PDB entry 7TKB | electron microscopy, 6.30 A resolution (low resolution: residue-level contacts below are approximate; hydrogen-bond / salt-bridge calls are withheld) | chains G and H of the 27 polymer chains in the assembly

Chain G:
Protein: ATP synthase subunit gamma
Organism: Saccharomyces cerevisiae
UniProtKB: P38077 (ATPG_YEAST); residues 1-278 here correspond to UniProt positions 34-311 (UniProt number = residue number + 33)
Amino-acid sequence (278 residues; row label = number of the first residue in the row):
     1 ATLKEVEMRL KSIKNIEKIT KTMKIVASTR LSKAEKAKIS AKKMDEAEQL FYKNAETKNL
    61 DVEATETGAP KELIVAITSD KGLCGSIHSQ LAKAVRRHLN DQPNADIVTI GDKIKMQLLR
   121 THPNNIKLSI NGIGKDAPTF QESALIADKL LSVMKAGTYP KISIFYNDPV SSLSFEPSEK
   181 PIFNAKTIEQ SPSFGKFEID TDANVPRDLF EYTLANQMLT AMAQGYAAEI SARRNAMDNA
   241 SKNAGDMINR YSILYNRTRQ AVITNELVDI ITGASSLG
Unresolved in the structure: 60-70, 277-278

Chain H:
Protein: ATP synthase subunit delta
Organism: Saccharomyces cerevisiae
UniProtKB: Q12165 (ATPD_YEAST); residues 1-138 here correspond to UniProt positions 23-160 (UniProt number = residue number + 22)
Amino-acid sequence (138 residues; numbered 1 to 138; the number before each row is that of its first residue):
     1 AEAAAASSGL KLQFALPHET LYSGSEVTQV NLPAKSGRIG VLANHVPTVE QLLPGVVEVM
    61 EGSNSKKFFI SGGFATVQPD SQLCVTAIEA FPLESFSQEN IKNLLAEAKK NVSSSDAREA
   121 AEAAIQVEVL ENLQSVLK
Unresolved in the structure: 1-10, 24-25, 91, 98, 116-117, 137-138

Chain G / chain H interface:
Pairs across the interface (11; chain G residue first):
  Ala37(G) - Pro17(H)
  Ser40(G) - Leu16(H)
  Ser40(G) - Pro17(H)
  Ser40(G) - Glu19(H)
  Ala41(G) - Pro17(H)
  Lys196(G) - Pro47(H)
  Phe197(G) - Pro47(H)
  Glu198(G) - Pro47(H)
  Glu198(G) - Thr48(H)
  Glu198(G) - Val49(H)
  Ile199(G) - Val49(H)
Also at the interface, not in a pair above, chain G (8 interface residues in all): Asp202
Also at the interface, not in a pair above, chain H (7 interface residues in all): Lys35

Summary:
8 residues of chain G and 7 residues of chain H are in contact.
Here chain G is ATP synthase subunit gamma and chain H is ATP synthase subunit delta, both from Saccharomyces
cerevisiae. Entry 7TKB (Yeast ATP synthase State 1catalytic(f) with 10 mM ATP backbone model) was determined
by electron microscopy (same publication as 7TJS, 7TJT, 7TJU, 7TJV, 7TJW, 7TJX and 30 further entries).
